6MJ8 - chains A and D of the 4 polymer chains in the assembly; structure by X-ray diffraction, 3.03 A resolution.

[Chain A]
Name: Monopolin complex subunit CSM1
Source organism: Candida glabrata
UniProtKB: A0A0W0CH22 (A0A0W0CH22_CANGB); numbering as in UniProt (aligned over 69-181)
Sequence (113 residues; each row starts with the number of its first residue):
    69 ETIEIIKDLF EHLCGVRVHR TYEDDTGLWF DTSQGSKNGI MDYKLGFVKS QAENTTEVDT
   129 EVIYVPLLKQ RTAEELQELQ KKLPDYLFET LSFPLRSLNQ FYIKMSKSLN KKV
Not modelled in the structure: 69, 117-127, 180-181

[Chain D]
Name: Mam1
Source organism: Candida glabrata
UniProtKB: Q6FTD4 (Q6FTD4_CANGA); residues 162-216 here = UniProt positions 162-216
Sequence (55 residues; numbered 162 to 216; the number before each row is that of its first residue):
   162 NVQKYIPPTI LTKRRNMESF NDCKVNTKDI ISFKDVNQEY ETWLDKHLSL AKDRD
Not modelled in the structure: 162-165, 186-216

[Chain A / chain D interface]
Pairs across the interface - 35 pairs, chain A then chain D:
  Asp76(A) - Ile167(D)
  Leu77(A) - Ile167(D)  hydrophobic
  Glu79(A) - Thr170(D)  hydrogen bond
  Glu79(A) - Leu172(D)
  Glu79(A) - Thr173(D)  hydrogen bond
  His80(A) - Ile167(D)
  His80(A) - Pro168(D)
  His80(A) - Thr170(D)
  Gly83(A) - Leu172(D)
  Arg85(A) - Leu172(D)
  Arg85(A) - Thr173(D)  hydrogen bond
  His87(A) - Leu172(D)
  His87(A) - Arg175(D)
  His87(A) - Arg176(D)
  His87(A) - Phe181(D)
  Arg88(A) - Arg176(D)
  Tyr90(A) - Cys184(D)
  Asp99(A) - Phe181(D)
  Thr100(A) - Phe181(D)
  Ser101(A) - Leu172(D)
  Ser101(A) - Arg175(D)
  Ser101(A) - Phe181(D)
  Gly103(A) - Leu172(D)
  Ile108(A) - Arg175(D)
  Asp110(A) - Arg175(D)  salt bridge
  Asp110(A) - Phe181(D)
  Tyr111(A) - Phe181(D)
  Lys112(A) - Phe181(D)
  Lys112(A) - Asp183(D)
  Lys112(A) - Cys184(D)
  Leu135(A) - Ser180(D)
  Leu135(A) - Phe181(D)  hydrophobic
  Gln138(A) - Met178(D)
  Gln138(A) - Ser180(D)
  Arg139(A) - Arg175(D)
Also at the interface, not in a pair above, chain A (22 interface residues in all): Val84, Gln102

[Overview]
22 residues of chain A and 12 residues of chain D are in contact; the contacts include 3 hydrogen bonds and 1
salt bridge. Polar pairs include Asp110(A)-Arg175(D), Glu79(A)-Thr170(D) and Glu79(A)-Thr173(D).
Chain A is Monopolin complex subunit CSM1 and chain D is Mam1, both from Candida glabrata; the structure,
Structure of Candida glabrata Csm1:Mam1 complex, was determined by X-ray diffraction (same publication as
6MJB, 6MJC and 6MJE).
